Entry 8PS5 (electron microscopy, 2.84 A resolution); this record covers chains A and C of the 6 polymer chains in the assembly.

Chain A (and C):
Molecule: Shedu effector protein
From: Escherichia coli KTE10
Notes: chain C of this document is another copy of the same molecule, construct and numbering; everything in this record applies to it too
Chain sequence (411 residues; row label = number of the first residue in the row; numbers below 1 keep their minus sign (Ser-2 is residue -2)):
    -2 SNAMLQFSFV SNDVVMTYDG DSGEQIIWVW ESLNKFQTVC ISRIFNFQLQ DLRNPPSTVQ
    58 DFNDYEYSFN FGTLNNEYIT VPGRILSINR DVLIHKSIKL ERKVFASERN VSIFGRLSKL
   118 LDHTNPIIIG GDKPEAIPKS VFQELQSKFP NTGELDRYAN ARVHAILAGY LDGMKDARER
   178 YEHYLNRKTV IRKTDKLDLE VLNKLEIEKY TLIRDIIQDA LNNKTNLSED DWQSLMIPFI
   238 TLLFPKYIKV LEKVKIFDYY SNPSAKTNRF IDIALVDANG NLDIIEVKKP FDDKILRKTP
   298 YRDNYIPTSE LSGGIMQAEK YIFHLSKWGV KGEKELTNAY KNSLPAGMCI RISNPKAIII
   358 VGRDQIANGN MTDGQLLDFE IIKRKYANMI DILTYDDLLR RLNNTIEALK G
Not modelled in the structure: -2 to 0 (chain C: -2 to 0, 17-20)
From the paper describing this entry:
  - binding site for 40 nt DNA substrate: Trp25, Arg154, Tyr181, Lys263
  - binding site for 40 nt DNA substrate: Arg106, Lys116, Tyr256
  - mutagenesis - E226A, D269A, E283A, K285A: abolished catalytic activity on dsDNA

How chain A and chain C interact:
Residue-residue contacts (49; chain A residue first):
  His161(A) - Tyr298(C)
  Gly166(A) - Arg294(C)
  Gly166(A) - Ser306(C)
  Asp169(A) - Arg294(C)  salt bridge
  Asp169(A) - Lys295(C)
  Asp169(A) - Thr296(C)  hydrogen bond (backbone-side chain)
  Asp169(A) - Thr305(C)
  Gly170(A) - Thr296(C)
  Met171(A) - Thr296(C)  hydrogen bond (backbone-side chain)
  Asp173(A) - Pro297(C)
  Asp173(A) - Tyr298(C)
  Asp173(A) - Arg299(C)  hydrogen bond (side chain-backbone)
  Asp173(A) - Asp300(C)
  Arg175(A) - Tyr298(C)  hydrogen bond
  Glu176(A) - Arg299(C)  salt bridge
  Glu176(A) - Asp300(C)
  Tyr256(A) - Val327(C)  hydrophobic
  Tyr257(A) - Val327(C)  hydrophobic
  Tyr257(A) - Glu330(C)  hydrogen bond
  Arg294(A) - Gly166(C)
  Arg294(A) - Asp169(C)  salt bridge
  Lys295(A) - Asp169(C)
  Thr296(A) - Asp169(C)  hydrogen bond (side chain-backbone)
  Thr296(A) - Met171(C)
  Pro297(A) - Asp173(C)
  Tyr298(A) - His161(C)
  Tyr298(A) - Asp173(C)
  Tyr298(A) - Arg175(C)
  Arg299(A) - Arg175(C)
  Arg299(A) - Glu176(C)  salt bridge
  Arg299(A) - Glu179(C)
  Asp300(A) - Glu176(C)
  Thr305(A) - Asp169(C)
  Ser306(A) - Gly166(C)  hydrogen bond (side chain-backbone)
  Ser323(A) - Ser323(C)
  Lys324(A) - Gly326(C)
  Lys324(A) - Val327(C)  hydrogen bond (backbone-backbone)
  Lys324(A) - Glu330(C)  salt bridge
  Lys324(A) - Ile349(C)  hydrogen bond (side chain-backbone)
  Lys324(A) - Ser350(C)
  Gly326(A) - Lys324(C)
  Val327(A) - Tyr256(C)  hydrophobic
  Val327(A) - Tyr257(C)  hydrophobic
  Val327(A) - Lys324(C)  hydrogen bond (backbone-backbone)
  Glu330(A) - Tyr257(C)  hydrogen bond
  Glu330(A) - Lys324(C)
  Ile349(A) - Lys324(C)  hydrogen bond (backbone-side chain)
  Ser350(A) - Lys324(C)
  Asn351(A) - Asn351(C)
Other interface residues (no listed pair), chain A (31 interface residues in all): Ala165, Lys172, Glu179, Lys328
Other interface residues (no listed pair), chain C (30 interface residues in all): Gly170, Lys328, Arg348

Summary:
The interface between chain A and chain C involves 31 residues on one side and 30 on the other; the contacts
include 12 hydrogen bonds and 5 salt bridges. Among the polar pairs are Asp169(A)-Arg294(C),
Glu176(A)-Arg299(C) and Lys324(A)-Glu330(C). From the paper: a binding site for 40 nt DNA substrate at
Trp25(A), Arg154(A) and Tyr181(A) among others; E226A, D269A and E283A of chain A, among others, abolish
catalytic activity on dsDNA.
Both chains are Shedu effector protein (Escherichia coli KTE10). Entry 8PS5 (Escherichia coli SduA complex
bound to DNA) was determined by electron microscopy, deposited together with 8PS4 and 8PS6.
